PDB entry 8TEU | electron microscopy, 4.01 A resolution (low resolution: residue-level contacts below are approximate; hydrogen-bond / salt-bridge calls are withheld) | chains J and P of the 24 polymer chains in the assembly

[Chain J]
Name: Major capsid protein
From: Human herpesvirus 5 strain AD169
UniProt: P16729 (MCP_HCMVA); residues 1-1370 here = UniProt positions 1-1370
Amino-acid sequence (1370 residues; numbered 1 to 1370; the number before each row is that of its first residue):
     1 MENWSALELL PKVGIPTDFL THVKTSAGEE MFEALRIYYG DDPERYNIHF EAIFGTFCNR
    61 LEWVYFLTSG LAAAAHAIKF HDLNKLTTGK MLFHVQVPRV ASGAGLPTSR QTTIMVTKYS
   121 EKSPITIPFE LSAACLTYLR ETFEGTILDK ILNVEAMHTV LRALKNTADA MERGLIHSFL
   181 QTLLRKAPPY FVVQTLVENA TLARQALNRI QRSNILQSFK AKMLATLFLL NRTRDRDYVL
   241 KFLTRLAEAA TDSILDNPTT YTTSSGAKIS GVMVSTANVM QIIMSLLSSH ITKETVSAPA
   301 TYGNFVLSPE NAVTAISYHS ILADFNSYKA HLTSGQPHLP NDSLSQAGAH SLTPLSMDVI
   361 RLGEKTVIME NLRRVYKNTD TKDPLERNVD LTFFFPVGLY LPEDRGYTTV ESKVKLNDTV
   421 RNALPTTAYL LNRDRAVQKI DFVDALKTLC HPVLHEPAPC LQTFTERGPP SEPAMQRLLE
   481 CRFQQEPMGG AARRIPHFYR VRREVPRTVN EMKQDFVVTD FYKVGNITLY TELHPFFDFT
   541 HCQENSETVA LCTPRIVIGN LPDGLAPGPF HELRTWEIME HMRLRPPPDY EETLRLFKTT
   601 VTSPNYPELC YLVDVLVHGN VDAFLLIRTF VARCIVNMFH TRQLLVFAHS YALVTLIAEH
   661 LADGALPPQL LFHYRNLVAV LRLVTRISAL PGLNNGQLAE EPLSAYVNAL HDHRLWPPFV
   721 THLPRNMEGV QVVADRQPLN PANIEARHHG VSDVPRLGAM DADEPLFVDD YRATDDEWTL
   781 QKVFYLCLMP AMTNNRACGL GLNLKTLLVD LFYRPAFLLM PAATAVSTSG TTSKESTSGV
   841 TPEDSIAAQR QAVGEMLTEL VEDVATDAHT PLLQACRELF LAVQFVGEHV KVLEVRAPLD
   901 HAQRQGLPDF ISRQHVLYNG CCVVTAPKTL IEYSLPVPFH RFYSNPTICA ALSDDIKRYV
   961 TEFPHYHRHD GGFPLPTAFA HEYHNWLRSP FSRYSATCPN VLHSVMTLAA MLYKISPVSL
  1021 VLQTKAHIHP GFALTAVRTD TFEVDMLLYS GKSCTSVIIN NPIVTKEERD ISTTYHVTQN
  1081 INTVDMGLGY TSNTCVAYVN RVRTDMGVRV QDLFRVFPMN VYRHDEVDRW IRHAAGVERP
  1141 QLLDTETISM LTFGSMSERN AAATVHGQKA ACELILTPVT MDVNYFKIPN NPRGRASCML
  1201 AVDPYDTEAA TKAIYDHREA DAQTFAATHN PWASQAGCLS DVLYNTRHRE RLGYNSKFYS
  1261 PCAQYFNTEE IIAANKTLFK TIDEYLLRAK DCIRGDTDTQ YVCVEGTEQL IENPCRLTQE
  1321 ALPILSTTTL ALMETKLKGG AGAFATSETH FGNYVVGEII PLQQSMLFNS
Not modelled in the structure: 1-33, 825-844
Disulfides: C1292-C1303

[Chain P]
Name: Small capsomere-interacting protein
From: Human herpesvirus 5 strain AD169
UniProt: Q7M6N6 (SCP_HCMVA); residue numbers follow UniProt; this construct covers 1-75
Amino-acid sequence (75 residues; numbered 1 to 75; the number before each row is that of its first residue):
     1 MSNTAPGPTV ANKRDEKHRH VVNVVLELPT EISEATHPVL ATMLSKYTRM SSLFNDKCAF
    61 KLDLLRMVAV SRTRR
Not modelled in the structure: 1-12

[How chain J and chain P interact]
Pairs across the interface (55; chain J residue first):
  D622(J) with R75(P)
  L625(J) with R75(P)
  L626(J) with T73(P)
  H748(J) with R66(P)
  H749(J) with R66(P)
  G750(J) with R66(P); V70(P)
  V751(J) with R66(P)
  S752(J) with M43(P); K46(P); D63(P); R66(P); M67(P)
  D753(J) with D63(P); R66(P)
  V754(J) with L53(P); F60(P); D63(P)
  L757(J) with A59(P); L62(P); D63(P)
  G758(J) with D56(P); A59(P)
  K805(J) with D56(P); C58(P); A59(P)
  L808(J) with L62(P); L65(P)
  V809(J) with C58(P); K61(P); L62(P)
  F812(J) with L65(P)
  Y813(J) with L26(P); L28(P); K61(P); L64(P); L65(P)
  L818(J) with I32(P); H37(P); L65(P)
  L819(J) with I32(P)
  M820(J) with R72(P)
  P821(J) with R72(P)
  T824(J) with R74(P)
  F880(J) with L65(P); V68(P); A69(P)
  L881(J) with A69(P); R72(P)
  V883(J) with A69(P)
  Q884(J) with R66(P); A69(P); V70(P); T73(P)
  V886(J) with L62(P)
Also at the interface, not in a pair above, chain J (31 interface residues in all): P755, R756, T806, A822
Also at the interface, not in a pair above, chain P (27 interface residues in all): Y47, M50

[In short]
Chain J and chain P form an interface of 31 and 27 residues respectively.
Here chain J is Major capsid protein and chain P is Small capsomere-interacting protein, both from Human
herpesvirus 5 strain AD169. Entry 8TEU (Human cytomegalovirus portal vertex, non-infectious enveloped particle
(NIEP) configuration 2 - inverted (NC2-inv)) was determined by electron microscopy, deposited together with
8TEP, 8TES, 8TET and 8TEW.
